Entry 8OJA (electron microscopy, 1.87 A resolution); this record covers chains B and D of the 4 polymer chains in the assembly.

[Chain B]
Name: DNA polymerase processivity factor
From: Human alphaherpesvirus 1 strain KOS
Reference sequence: P10226 (PAP_HHV11); residue numbers follow UniProt; this construct covers 1-488
Chain sequence (488 residues; numbered 1 to 488; the number before each row is that of its first residue):
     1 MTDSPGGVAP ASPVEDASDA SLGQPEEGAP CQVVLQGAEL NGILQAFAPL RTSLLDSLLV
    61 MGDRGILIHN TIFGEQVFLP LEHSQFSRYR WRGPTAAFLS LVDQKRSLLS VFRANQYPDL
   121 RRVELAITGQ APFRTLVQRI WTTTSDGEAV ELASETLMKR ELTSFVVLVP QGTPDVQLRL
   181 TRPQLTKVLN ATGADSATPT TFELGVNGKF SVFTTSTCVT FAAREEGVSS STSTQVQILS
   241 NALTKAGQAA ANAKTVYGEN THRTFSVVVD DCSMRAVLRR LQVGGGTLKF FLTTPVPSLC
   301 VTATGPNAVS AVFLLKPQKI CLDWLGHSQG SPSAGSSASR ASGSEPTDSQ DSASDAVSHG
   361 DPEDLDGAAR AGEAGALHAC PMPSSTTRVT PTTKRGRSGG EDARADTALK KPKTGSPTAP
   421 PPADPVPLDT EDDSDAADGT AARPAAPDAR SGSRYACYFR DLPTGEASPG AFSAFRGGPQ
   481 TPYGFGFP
Unresolved in the structure: 1-27, 227-251, 319-488
Curated features (UniProtKB/Swiss-Prot):
  - motif: Lys394 to Lys413 (Bipartite nuclear localization signal)
  - natural variant: Ser349 (S349N: In strain: Nonneuroinvasive mutant HF10)

[Chain D]
Molecule: 68-nt DNA strand
Sequence (68 nucleotides; each row starts with the number of its first residue; numbers below 1 keep their minus sign (DA-22 is residue -22)):
   -22 ATTTGCTGAC CTTTGTTCTG GGGTGAGTTG GTTGGACGGC TGCGAGGCGA TCAAGGTGTC
    38 GTAGTGGC
Unresolved in the structure: -22 to 3, 28-45

[Interface between chain B and chain D]
Residue-residue contacts (8):
  Arg51(B) - DT18(D)  salt bridge to the phosphate
  Arg51(B) - DG19(D)  salt bridge to the phosphate
  Thr52(B) - DC17(D)  hydrogen bond to the phosphate
  Thr52(B) - DT18(D)  hydrogen bond to the phosphate
  Arg113(B) - DC17(D)  salt bridge to the phosphate
  Arg279(B) - DC20(D)  salt bridge to the phosphate
  Arg280(B) - DT18(D)  phosphate contact
  Arg280(B) - DG19(D)  salt bridge to the phosphate
Other interface residues (no listed pair), chain B (6 interface residues in all): Ala276

[Overview]
6 residues of chain B face 4 of chain D across their interface, with 2 hydrogen bonds and 5 salt bridges.
Polar pairs include Thr52(B)-DC17(D), Thr52(B)-DT18(D) and Arg51(B)-DT18(D).
Here chain B is DNA polymerase processivity factor (Human alphaherpesvirus 1 strain KOS) and chain D is a
68-nt DNA strand. Entry 8OJA (HSV-1 DNA polymerase-processivity factor complex in exonuclease state) was
determined by electron microscopy together with 8OJ6, 8OJ7, 8OJD and 9ENP from the same study.
